PDB entry 7PQ9 | X-ray diffraction, 2.80 A resolution | chains AAA and BBB

# Chain AAA (and BBB)
Name: PLP-dependent aminotransferase family protein
From: Alkalihalobacillus clausii
Notes: chain BBB of this document is another copy of the same molecule, construct and numbering; everything in this record applies to it too
Reference sequence: A0A7Y3RUA1 (A0A7Y3RUA1_ALKCL); residue numbers follow UniProt; this construct covers 1-464
Amino-acid sequence (478 residues; each row starts with the number of its first residue):
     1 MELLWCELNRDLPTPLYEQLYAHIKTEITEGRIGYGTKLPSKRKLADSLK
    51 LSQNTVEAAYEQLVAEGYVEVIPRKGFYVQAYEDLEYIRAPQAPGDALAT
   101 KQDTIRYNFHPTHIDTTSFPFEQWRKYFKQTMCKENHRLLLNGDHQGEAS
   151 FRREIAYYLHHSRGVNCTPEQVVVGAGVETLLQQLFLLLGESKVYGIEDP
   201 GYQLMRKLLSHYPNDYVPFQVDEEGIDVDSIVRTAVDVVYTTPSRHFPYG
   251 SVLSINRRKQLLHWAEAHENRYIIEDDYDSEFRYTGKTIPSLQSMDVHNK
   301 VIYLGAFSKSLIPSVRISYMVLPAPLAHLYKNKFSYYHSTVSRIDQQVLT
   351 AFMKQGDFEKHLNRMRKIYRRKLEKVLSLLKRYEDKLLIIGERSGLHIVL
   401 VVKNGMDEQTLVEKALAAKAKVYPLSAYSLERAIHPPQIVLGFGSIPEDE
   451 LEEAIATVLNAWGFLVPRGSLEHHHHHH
Not modelled in the structure: 1-102, 470-478 (chain BBB: 1-102, 471-478)
Construct notes: expression tag (465-478)
Metal / ion sites: Ca2+ site 1: Leu-209, Tyr-212, Asn-214; Ca2+ site 2: Thr-340 (shared with Thr-340(BBB) of chain BBB)
What the authors report for this chain:
  - self-association interface (contacts with another copy of this molecule); pairs are residue here / residue on that copy: Phe-128/Phe-128 (pi stacking), Phe-119, Phe-121, Trp-124
  - contacts within the chain: Tyr-202/Phe-247 (pi stacking), Tyr-278/Ser-308, Tyr-202/Tyr-278

# Chain AAA / chain BBB interface
Residue-residue contacts - 98 pairs, chain AAA then chain BBB:
  His-113(AAA) / Leu-141(BBB)
  Ile-114(AAA) / Leu-141(BBB)
  Thr-116(AAA) / His-137(BBB)  hydrogen bond
  Thr-116(AAA) / Leu-140(BBB)
  Thr-116(AAA) / Leu-141(BBB)
  Thr-117(AAA) / Lys-134(BBB)
  Thr-117(AAA) / His-137(BBB)
  Phe-119(AAA) / Met-132(BBB)  hydrophobic
  Phe-119(AAA) / Leu-140(BBB)  hydrophobic
  Phe-121(AAA) / Met-132(BBB)  hydrophobic
  Phe-121(AAA) / Cys-133(BBB)
  Phe-121(AAA) / Lys-134(BBB)
  Phe-121(AAA) / His-137(BBB)
  Phe-121(AAA) / Leu-140(BBB)  hydrophobic
  Trp-124(AAA) / Phe-128(BBB)
  Trp-124(AAA) / Met-132(BBB)
  Arg-125(AAA) / Lys-129(BBB)
  Arg-125(AAA) / Met-132(BBB)  hydrogen bond (side chain-backbone)
  Arg-125(AAA) / Cys-133(BBB)
  Phe-128(AAA) / Trp-124(BBB)
  Phe-128(AAA) / Phe-128(BBB)  hydrophobic
  Lys-129(AAA) / Arg-125(BBB)
  Lys-129(AAA) / Lys-129(BBB)
  Met-132(AAA) / Phe-119(BBB)  hydrophobic
  Met-132(AAA) / Phe-121(BBB)  hydrophobic
  Met-132(AAA) / Trp-124(BBB)
  Met-132(AAA) / Arg-125(BBB)  hydrogen bond (backbone-side chain)
  Cys-133(AAA) / Phe-121(BBB)
  Cys-133(AAA) / Arg-125(BBB)
  Lys-134(AAA) / Thr-117(BBB)
  Lys-134(AAA) / Phe-121(BBB)
  His-137(AAA) / Thr-116(BBB)  hydrogen bond
  His-137(AAA) / Thr-117(BBB)
  His-137(AAA) / Phe-121(BBB)
  Leu-139(AAA) / Ser-314(BBB)  hydrogen bond (backbone-side chain)
  Leu-140(AAA) / Thr-116(BBB)
  Leu-140(AAA) / Phe-119(BBB)  hydrophobic
  Leu-140(AAA) / Phe-121(BBB)  hydrophobic
  Leu-140(AAA) / Ile-312(BBB)
  Leu-140(AAA) / Pro-313(BBB)
  Leu-140(AAA) / Ser-314(BBB)  hydrogen bond (backbone-backbone)
  Leu-141(AAA) / His-113(BBB)
  Leu-141(AAA) / Ile-114(BBB)
  Leu-141(AAA) / Thr-116(BBB)
  Leu-141(AAA) / Ser-314(BBB)
  Asn-142(AAA) / Pro-313(BBB)  hydrogen bond (side chain-backbone)
  Asn-142(AAA) / Ser-314(BBB)
  Asn-142(AAA) / Arg-316(BBB)
  Ala-176(AAA) / Thr-340(BBB)
  Glu-179(AAA) / Tyr-337(BBB)
  Glu-179(AAA) / His-338(BBB)  salt bridge
  Thr-180(AAA) / Thr-340(BBB)
  Gln-183(AAA) / Leu-187(BBB)
  Gln-183(AAA) / Tyr-337(BBB)  hydrogen bond
  Leu-187(AAA) / Gln-183(BBB)
  Leu-187(AAA) / His-211(BBB)
  Leu-187(AAA) / Tyr-212(BBB)
  Lys-207(AAA) / Tyr-336(BBB)  hydrogen bond (backbone-side chain)
  Leu-208(AAA) / Tyr-336(BBB)
  Leu-208(AAA) / Tyr-337(BBB)
  His-211(AAA) / Leu-187(BBB)
  His-211(AAA) / Lys-333(BBB)
  His-211(AAA) / Tyr-336(BBB)  hydrogen bond
  His-211(AAA) / Tyr-337(BBB)
  Tyr-212(AAA) / Tyr-212(BBB)
  Ile-312(AAA) / Met-132(BBB)  hydrophobic
  Ile-312(AAA) / Leu-140(BBB)
  Pro-313(AAA) / Leu-140(BBB)
  Pro-313(AAA) / Asn-142(BBB)
  Ser-314(AAA) / Leu-139(BBB)  hydrogen bond (side chain-backbone)
  Ser-314(AAA) / Leu-140(BBB)  hydrogen bond (backbone-backbone)
  Ser-314(AAA) / Leu-141(BBB)
  Ser-314(AAA) / Asn-142(BBB)
  Ser-314(AAA) / Ser-342(BBB)
  Ser-314(AAA) / Arg-343(BBB)  hydrogen bond (backbone-backbone)
  Val-315(AAA) / Ser-342(BBB)
  Arg-316(AAA) / Asn-142(BBB)  hydrogen bond
  Arg-316(AAA) / His-338(BBB)
  Arg-316(AAA) / Ser-339(BBB)  hydrogen bond (side chain-backbone)
  Lys-333(AAA) / His-211(BBB)  hydrogen bond
  Tyr-336(AAA) / Leu-204(BBB)  hydrophobic
  Tyr-336(AAA) / Lys-207(BBB)
  Tyr-336(AAA) / Leu-208(BBB)
  Tyr-336(AAA) / His-211(BBB)  hydrogen bond
  Tyr-337(AAA) / Glu-179(BBB)
  Tyr-337(AAA) / Gln-183(BBB)  hydrogen bond
  Tyr-337(AAA) / Leu-208(BBB)
  His-338(AAA) / Glu-179(BBB)  salt bridge
  His-338(AAA) / Arg-316(BBB)
  Ser-339(AAA) / Arg-316(BBB)  hydrogen bond (backbone-side chain)
  Thr-340(AAA) / Ala-176(BBB)
  Thr-340(AAA) / Thr-180(BBB)
  Thr-340(AAA) / Thr-340(BBB)
  Ser-342(AAA) / Ser-314(BBB)
  Ser-342(AAA) / Val-315(BBB)
  Arg-343(AAA) / Ser-314(BBB)  hydrogen bond (backbone-backbone)
  Ile-344(AAA) / Ser-314(BBB)
  Asp-345(AAA) / Asp-345(BBB)
Other interface residues (no listed pair), chain AAA (48 interface residues in all): Ile-105, Arg-138, Leu-204, Phe-334, Val-341, Ser-445
Other interface residues (no listed pair), chain BBB (47 interface residues in all): Asn-108, Arg-138, Phe-334, Val-341, Ser-445

# Overview
48 residues of chain AAA face 47 of chain BBB across their interface, with 20 hydrogen bonds and 2 salt
bridges. Polar pairs include Glu-179(AAA)/His-338(BBB), Thr-116(AAA)/His-137(BBB) and
Arg-125(AAA)/Met-132(BBB). From the paper: a self-association interface involving Phe-119(AAA), Phe-121(AAA)
and Trp-124(AAA) among others; contacts within the chain involving Tyr-202(AAA), Phe-247(AAA) and Tyr-278(AAA)
among others.
Chain AAA and chain BBB are both PLP-dependent aminotransferase family protein (Alkalihalobacillus clausii);
the structure, Crystal structure of Bacillus clausii pdxR at 2.8 Angstroms resolution, was determined by X-ray
diffraction together with 7ZLA, 7ZN5, 7ZPA and 7ZTH from the same study.
